Entry 5FJ9 (electron microscopy, 4.60 A resolution (low resolution: residue-level contacts below are approximate; hydrogen-bond / salt-bridge calls are withheld)); this record covers chains C and K of the 17 polymer chains in the assembly.

[Chain C]
Name: DNA-directed RNA polymerases I and III subunit RPAC1
From: Saccharomyces cerevisiae
UniProtKB: P07703 (RPAC1_YEAST); residues 1-335 here = UniProt positions 1-335
Chain sequence (335 residues; numbered 1 to 335; the number before each row is that of its first residue):
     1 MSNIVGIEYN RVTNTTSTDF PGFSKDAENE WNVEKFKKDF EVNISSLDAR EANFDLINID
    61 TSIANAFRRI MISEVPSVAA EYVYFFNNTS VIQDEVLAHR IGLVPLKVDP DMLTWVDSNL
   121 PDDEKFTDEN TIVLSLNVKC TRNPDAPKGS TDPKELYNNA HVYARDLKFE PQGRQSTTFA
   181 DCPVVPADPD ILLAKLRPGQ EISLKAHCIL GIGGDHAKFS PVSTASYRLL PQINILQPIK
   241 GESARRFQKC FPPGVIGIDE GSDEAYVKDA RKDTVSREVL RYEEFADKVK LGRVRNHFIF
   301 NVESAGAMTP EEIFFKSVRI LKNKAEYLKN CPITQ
Curated features (UniProtKB/Swiss-Prot):
  - modified residue: Ser2 (N-acetylserine), Ser17 (Phosphoserine)

[Chain K]
Name: DNA-directed RNA polymerases I and III subunit RPAC2
From: Saccharomyces cerevisiae
UniProtKB: P28000 (RPAC2_YEAST); numbering as in UniProt (aligned over 1-142)
Chain sequence (142 residues; numbered 1 to 142; the number before each row is that of its first residue):
     1 MTEDIEQKKT ATEVTPQEPK HIQEEEEQDV DMTGDEEQEE EPDREKIKLL TQATSEDGTS
    61 ASFQIVEEDH TLGNALRYVI MKNPDVEFCG YSIPHPSENL LNIRIQTYGE TTAVDALQKG
   121 LKDLMDLCDV VESKFTEKIK SM
Not modelled in the structure: 1-41
Curated features (UniProtKB/Swiss-Prot):
  - modified residue (Phosphothreonine): Thr15, Thr33
  - cross-link: Lys134 (Glycyl lysine isopeptide (Lys-Gly) (interchain with G-Cter in ubiquitin))

[How chain C and chain K interact]
Contacting residue pairs - 61 pairs, chain C then chain K:
  Asp19(C) with Tyr78(K)
  Phe20(C) with Met81(K)
  Pro21(C) with Lys82(K)
  Asn29(C) with Lys82(K)
  Glu30(C) with Lys82(K); Pro84(K); Lys119(K)
  Trp31(C) with Val79(K); Lys82(K); Asp123(K); Leu124(K); Leu127(K)
  Asn32(C) with Leu127(K)
  Val33(C) with Asp126(K)
  Phe36(C) with Leu127(K); Val130(K)
  Phe40(C) with Val131(K); Lys134(K)
  Glu41(C) with Lys134(K)
  Val42(C) with Lys134(K); Lys138(K)
  Ile44(C) with Lys138(K)
  Leu47(C) with Ile139(K); Met142(K)
  Asp60(C) with Tyr78(K)
  Ala66(C) with Thr71(K)
  Arg69(C) with His70(K); Thr71(K)
  Glu311(C) with Ile139(K)
  Phe314(C) with Phe135(K)
  Phe315(C) with Thr136(K)
  Val318(C) with Cys128(K); Glu132(K)
  Arg319(C) with Glu132(K)
  Leu321(C) with Leu124(K); Cys128(K)
  Lys322(C) with Met125(K)
  Lys324(C) with Glu68(K); Thr71(K); Leu72(K)
  Ala325(C) with Met125(K)
  Glu326(C) with Met125(K)
  Tyr327(C) with Asp43(K); Lys46(K)
  Leu328(C) with Lys46(K); Ile47(K); Leu72(K); Leu121(K)
  Lys329(C) with Gln118(K); Leu121(K); Lys122(K)
  Cys331(C) with Lys46(K)
  Ile333(C) with Leu49(K); Val114(K); Gln118(K)
  Thr334(C) with Arg44(K); Ile47(K); Lys48(K); Leu49(K)
  Gln335(C) with Lys48(K); Leu49(K)
Also at the interface, not in a pair above, chain C (39 interface residues in all): Asn43, Ser45, Ser62, Ile63, Pro332
Also at the interface, not in a pair above, chain K (40 interface residues in all): Pro42, Thr51, Asp69, Ala75, Asn83

[Summary]
39 residues of chain C face 40 of chain K across their interface.
Here chain C is DNA-directed RNA polymerases I and III subunit RPAC1 and chain K is DNA-directed RNA
polymerases I and III subunit RPAC2, both from Saccharomyces cerevisiae. Entry 5FJ9 (Cryo-EM structure of
yeast apo RNA polymerase III at 4.6 A) was determined by electron microscopy (same publication as 5FJ8 and
5FJA).
